PDB entry 8HVC | X-ray diffraction, 1.58 A resolution | chain A

# Chain A
Molecule: Lacto-N-biosidase
From: Streptomyces sp
Reference sequence: Q9Z4I7 (Q9Z4I7_STRSQ); residues 31-639 here = UniProt positions 31-639
Sequence (614 residues; numbered 26 to 639; the number before each row is that of its first residue):
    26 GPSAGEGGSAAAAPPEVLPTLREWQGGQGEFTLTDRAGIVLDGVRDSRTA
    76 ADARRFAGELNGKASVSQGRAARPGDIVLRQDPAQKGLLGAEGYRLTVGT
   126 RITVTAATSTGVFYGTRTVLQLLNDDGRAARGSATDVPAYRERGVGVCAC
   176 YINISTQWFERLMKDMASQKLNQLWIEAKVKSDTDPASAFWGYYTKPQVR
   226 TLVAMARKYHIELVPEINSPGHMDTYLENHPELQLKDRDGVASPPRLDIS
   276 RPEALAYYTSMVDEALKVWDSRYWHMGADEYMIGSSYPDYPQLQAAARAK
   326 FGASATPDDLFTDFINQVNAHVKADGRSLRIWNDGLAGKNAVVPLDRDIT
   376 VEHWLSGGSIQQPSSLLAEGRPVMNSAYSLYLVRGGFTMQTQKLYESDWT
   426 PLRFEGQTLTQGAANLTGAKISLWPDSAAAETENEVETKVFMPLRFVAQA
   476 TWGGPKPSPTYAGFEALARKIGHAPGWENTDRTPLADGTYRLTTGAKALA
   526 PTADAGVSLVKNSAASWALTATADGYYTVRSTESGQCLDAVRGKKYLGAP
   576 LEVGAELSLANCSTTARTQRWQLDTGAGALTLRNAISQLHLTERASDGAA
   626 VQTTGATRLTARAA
Unresolved in the structure: 26-37
Disulfides: C173-C175, C562-C587
Differences from the reference sequence: expression tag (26-30)

# In short
Chain A is Lacto-N-biosidase (Streptomyces sp); the structure, Crystal structure of lacto-N-biosidase
StrLNBase from Streptomyces sp. strain 142, galacto-N-biose complex 1, was determined by X-ray diffraction
(same publication as 8HVB and 8HVD).
